Entry 8G7T (electron microscopy, 3.20 A resolution); this record covers chains A and B of the 6 polymer chains in the assembly.

== Chain A ==
Molecule: Antiviral innate immune response receptor RIG-I
Organism: Homo sapiens
Notes: EC 3.6.4.13
UniProt: O95786 (DDX58_HUMAN); residues 1-925 here = UniProt positions 1-925
Amino-acid sequence (925 residues; row label = number of the first residue in the row):
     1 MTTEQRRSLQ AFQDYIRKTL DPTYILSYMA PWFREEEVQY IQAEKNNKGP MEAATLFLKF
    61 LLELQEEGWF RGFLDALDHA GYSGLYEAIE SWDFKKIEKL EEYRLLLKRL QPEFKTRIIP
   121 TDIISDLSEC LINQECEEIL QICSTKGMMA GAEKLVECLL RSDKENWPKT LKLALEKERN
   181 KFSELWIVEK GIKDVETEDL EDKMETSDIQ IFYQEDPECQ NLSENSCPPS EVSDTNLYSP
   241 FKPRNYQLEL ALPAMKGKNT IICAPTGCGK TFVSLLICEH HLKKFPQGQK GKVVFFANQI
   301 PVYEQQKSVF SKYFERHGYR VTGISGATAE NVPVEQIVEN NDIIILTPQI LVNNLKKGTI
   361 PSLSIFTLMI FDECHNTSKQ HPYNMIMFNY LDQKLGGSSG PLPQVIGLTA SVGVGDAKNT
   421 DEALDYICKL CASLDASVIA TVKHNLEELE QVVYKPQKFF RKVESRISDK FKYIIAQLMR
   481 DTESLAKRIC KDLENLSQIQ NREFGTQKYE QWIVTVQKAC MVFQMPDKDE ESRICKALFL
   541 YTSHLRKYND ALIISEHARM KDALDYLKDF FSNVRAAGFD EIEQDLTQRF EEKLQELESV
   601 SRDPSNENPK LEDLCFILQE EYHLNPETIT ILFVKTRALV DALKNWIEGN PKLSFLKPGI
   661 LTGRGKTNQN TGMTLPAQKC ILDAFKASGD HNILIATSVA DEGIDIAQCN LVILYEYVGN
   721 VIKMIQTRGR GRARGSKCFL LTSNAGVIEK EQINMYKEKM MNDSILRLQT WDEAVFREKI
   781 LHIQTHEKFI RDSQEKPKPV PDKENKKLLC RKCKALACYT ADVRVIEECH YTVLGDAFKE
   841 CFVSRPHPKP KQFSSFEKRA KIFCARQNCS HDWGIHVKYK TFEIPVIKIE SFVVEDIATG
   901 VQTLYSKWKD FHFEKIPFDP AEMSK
Unresolved in the structure: 1-240, 663-689, 700-705, 719-721, 924-925
Bound ions: Zn2+: C810, C864, C869
UniProt features mapped onto this chain:
  - motif: D372 to H375 (DECH box)
  - binding site (ATP): A264 to T271
  - binding site (Zn(2+)): C810, C813, C864, C869
  - modified residue: S8 (Microbial infection: Phosphoserine), T170 (Phosphothreonine), N495 (Microbial infection: Deamidated asparagine), N549 (Microbial infection: Deamidated asparagine), T770 (Phosphothreonine), S854 (Phosphoserine), S855 (Phosphoserine), K858 (N6-acetyllysine), K909 (N6-acetyllysine)
  - cross-link (Glycyl lysine isopeptide (Lys-Gly)): K48 (interchain with G-Cter in ubiquitin), K96 (interchain with G-Cter in ubiquitin), K154 (interchain with G-Cter in ubiquitin), K164 (interchain with G-Cter in ubiquitin), K172 (interchain with G-Cter in ubiquitin), K181 (interchain with G-Cter in ubiquitin), K193 (interchain with G-Cter in ubiquitin), K203 (interchain with G-Cter in ubiquitin), K812 (interchain with G-Cter in ubiquitin)
  - natural variant: C268 (C268F: In SGMRT2), E373 (E373A: In SGMRT2)
  - mutagenesis: S8 (S8E: Complete loss of MARCHF5-mediated degradation), T55 (T55I: No IRF3 signaling activity. No effect on dsRNA binding), K99 (K99R: Little or no effect on ubiquitination of the 2 CARD domain. Abolishes ubiquitination by RNF125), K154 (K154R: Reduction of ubiquitination. Reduction of INFB induction), K164 (K164R: Reduction of ubiquitination. Reduction of INFB induction), K169 (K169R: Little or no effect on ubiquitination of the 2 CARD domains), K172 (K172R: Complete loss of ubiquitination. No interaction with MAVS/IPS1. No induction of IFN-beta), K181 (K181R: Little or no effect on ubiquitination of the 2 CARD domains), K190 (K190R: Little or no effect on ubiquitination of the 2 CARD domains), K193 (K193R: Little or no effect on ubiquitination of the 2 CARD domains), K270 (K270A: No IRF3 signaling activity. Loss of dsRNA-induced ATPase activity. No effect on ds-RNA binding. Changed RIG-I signaling pathway), D372 to H375 (Loss of dsRNA-induced ATPase activity. No effect on ds-RNA binding. Changed RIG-I signaling pathway), 12 further mutagenesis entries in UniProt
Reported in the primary citation:
  - mutagenesis - F616A, I617A, L624A: decreased signaling in response to p3SLR14

== Chain B ==
Molecule: E3 ubiquitin-protein ligase RNF135
Organism: Homo sapiens
Notes: EC 2.3.2.27
UniProt: Q8IUD6 (RN135_HUMAN); residue numbers follow UniProt; this construct covers 1-432
Amino-acid sequence (432 residues; each row starts with the number of its first residue):
     1 MAGLGLGSAV PVWLAEDDLG CIICQGLLDW PATLPCGHSF CRHCLEALWG ARDARRWACP
    61 TCRQGAAQQP HLRKNTLLQD LADKYRRAAR EIQAGSDPAH CPCPGSSSLS SAAARPRRRP
   121 ELQRVAVEKS ITEVAQELTE LVEHLVDIVR SLQNQRPLSE SGPDNELSIL GKAFSSGVDL
   181 SMASPKLVTS DTAAGKIRDI LHDLEEIQEK LQESVTWKEA PEAQMQGELL EAPSSSSCPL
   241 PDQSHPALRR ASRFAQWAIH PTFNLKSLSC SLEVSKDSRT VTVSHRPQPY RWSCERFSTS
   301 QVLCSQALSS GKHYWEVDTR NCSHWAVGVA SWEMSRDQVL GRTMDSCCVE WKGTSQLSAW
   361 HMVKETVLGS DRPGVVGIWL NLEEGKLAFY SVDNQEKLLY ECTISASSPL YPAFWLYGLH
   421 PGNYLIIKQV KV
Unresolved in the structure: 1-251, 363, 431-432
Disulfides: C347-C402
UniProt features mapped onto this chain:
  - zinc finger: C21 to R63 (RING-type)
  - natural variant: R286 (R286H: Found in an individual with overgrowth, learning disability and dysmorphic features; uncertain significance)
  - mutagenesis: E16 to D18 (Prevents degradation by hepatitis C virus NS3/NS4A), C21 (C21A: Loss of function in RIG-I signaling pathway; when associated with A-24), C24 (C24A: Loss of function in RIG-I signaling pathway; when associated with A-21)
Reported in the primary citation:
  - mutagenesis - W415A, Y417A, L419D: decreased signaling in response to p3SLR14

== Interface between chain A and chain B ==
Pairs across the interface - 29 pairs, chain A then chain B:
  F459(A) - L419(B)
  F459(A) - H420(B)
  K462(A) - R286(B)  hydrogen bond (backbone-side chain)
  E464(A) - R286(B)  salt bridge
  P604(A) - W292(B)
  F616(A) - S298(B)
  F616(A) - T299(B)
  F616(A) - S300(B)
  F616(A) - L419(B)  hydrophobic
  I617(A) - L419(B)  hydrophobic
  Q619(A) - S298(B)  hydrogen bond (side chain-backbone)
  Q619(A) - T299(B)
  E620(A) - T299(B)
  E620(A) - S300(B)
  E620(A) - W415(B)  hydrogen bond
  E620(A) - G418(B)
  E620(A) - L419(B)
  E621(A) - Y417(B)  hydrogen bond
  E621(A) - L419(B)
  H623(A) - V339(B)
  H623(A) - L340(B)
  H623(A) - R342(B)  hydrogen bond
  H623(A) - E350(B)  salt bridge
  H623(A) - W415(B)
  L624(A) - H324(B)
  L624(A) - G353(B)  hydrogen bond (backbone-backbone)
  L624(A) - Y417(B)  hydrophobic
  K652(A) - D337(B)  salt bridge
  K737(A) - Y417(B)
Other interface residues (no listed pair), chain A (18 interface residues in all): R461, V463, E612, N625, F739
Other interface residues (no listed pair), chain B (21 interface residues in all): P287, K352, T354, L416
From the paper, about this interface:
  - interface residues, chain A: F616(A), I617(A), L624(A)
  - interface residues, chain B: R342(B), E350(B), W415(B), Y417(B), L419(B)

== Overview ==
18 residues of chain A and 21 residues of chain B are in contact, with 6 hydrogen bonds and 3 salt bridges.
Among the polar pairs are E464(A)-R286(B), H623(A)-E350(B) and K652(A)-D337(B). From the paper: F616A, I617A
and L624A of chain A reduce signaling in response to p3SLR14; interface residues F616(A), I617(A) and R342(B)
among others; 6 substitutions were tested in all.
Chain A is Antiviral innate immune response receptor RIG-I and chain B is E3 ubiquitin-protein ligase RNF135,
both from Homo sapiens; the structure, Cryo-EM structure of Riplet:RIG-I:dsRNA complex (end-end), was
determined by electron microscopy together with 8G7U and 8G7V from the same study.
